PDB entry 5WXG | X-ray diffraction, 1.70 A resolution | chains A and P

Chain A:
Name: Transcription initiation factor TFIID subunit 3
From: Homo sapiens
Reference sequence: Q5VWG9 (TAF3_HUMAN); residues 855-917 here correspond to UniProt positions 853-915 (UniProt number = residue number - 2)
Sequence (63 residues; row label = number of the first residue in the row):
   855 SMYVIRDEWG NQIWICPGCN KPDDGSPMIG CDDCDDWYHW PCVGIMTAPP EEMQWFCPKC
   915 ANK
Sequence notes: acetylation (856)
Ion coordination: Zn2+ site 1: C870, C873, H893, C896; Mg2+: D877, K917; Zn2+ site 2: C885, C888, C911, C914
Swiss-Prot annotation at these positions:
  - zinc finger: I867 to K917 (PHD-type)
  - binding site (Zn(2+)): C870, C873, C885, C888, H893, C896, C911, C914

Chain P:
Name: Histone H3K4ac
Sequence (7 residues; numbered 1 to 7; the number before each row is that of its first residue):
     1 ARTKQTA
Modified residues: K4 (N(6)-acetyllysine; ALY)

Interface between chain A and chain P:
Residue-residue contacts - 23 pairs, chain A then chain P:
  W868(A) - K4(P)
  D877(A) - Q5(P)  hydrogen bond
  G879(A) - Q5(P)
  S880(A) - Q5(P)
  P881(A) - K4(P)
  P881(A) - Q5(P)
  M882(A) - T3(P)
  M882(A) - K4(P)  hydrogen bond (backbone-backbone)
  I883(A) - A1(P)  hydrophobic
  I883(A) - R2(P)
  I883(A) - T3(P)
  G884(A) - R2(P)  hydrogen bond (backbone-backbone)
  C885(A) - R2(P)  hydrogen bond (backbone-side chain)
  D886(A) - R2(P)  salt bridge
  D889(A) - R2(P)  salt bridge
  W891(A) - R2(P)
  W891(A) - K4(P)
  W894(A) - T3(P)
  W894(A) - T6(P)
  P904(A) - A1(P)
  E905(A) - A1(P)  hydrogen bond (backbone-backbone)
  M907(A) - A1(P)  hydrogen bond (backbone-backbone)
  W909(A) - A1(P)  hydrophobic
Other interface residues (no listed pair), chain A (19 interface residues in all): P903, E906

Overview:
19 residues of chain A and 6 residues of chain P are in contact; the contacts include 6 hydrogen bonds and 2
salt bridges. Polar contacts include D886(A)-R2(P), D889(A)-R2(P) and D877(A)-Q5(P). From UniProt: 8
Zn2+-binding residues on chain A.
Chain A is Transcription initiation factor TFIID subunit 3 (Homo sapiens) and chain P is Histone H3K4ac; the
structure, Structure of TAF PHD finger domain binds to H3(1-15)K4ac, was determined by X-ray diffraction
together with 5WXH from the same study.
